PDB entry 6LL8 | X-ray diffraction, 1.30 A resolution | chain A

== Chain A ==
Protein: Inorganic pyrophosphatase
Organism: Shewanella sp. AS-11
UniProtKB: L8AXY8 (L8AXY8_9GAMM); numbering as in UniProt (aligned over 2-308)
Amino-acid sequence (309 residues; row label = number of the first residue in the row; numbering starts at 0):
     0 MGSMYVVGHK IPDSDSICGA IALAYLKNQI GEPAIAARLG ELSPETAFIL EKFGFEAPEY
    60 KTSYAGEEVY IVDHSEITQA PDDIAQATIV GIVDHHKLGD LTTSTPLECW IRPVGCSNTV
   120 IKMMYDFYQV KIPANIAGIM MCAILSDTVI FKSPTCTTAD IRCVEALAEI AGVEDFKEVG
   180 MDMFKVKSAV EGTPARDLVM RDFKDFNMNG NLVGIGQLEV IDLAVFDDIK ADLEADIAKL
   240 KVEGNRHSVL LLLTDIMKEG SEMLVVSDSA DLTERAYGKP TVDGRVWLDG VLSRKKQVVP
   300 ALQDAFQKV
Not modelled in the structure: 0-1, 308
Sequence notes: cloning artifact (0-1); conflict Ser116 (Arg in L8AXY8)
Ion coordination: Mg2+ site 1: Asp12, Asp72 (together with imidodiphosphoric acid); Mg2+ site 2: Asp12, Asp146 (together with imidodiphosphoric acid); Mg2+ site 3: Asp14, Asp72, Asp146 (together with imidodiphosphoric acid); Ca2+: Gly98, Leu100 (shared with 2 residues of chain B)
Ligand contacts: imidodiphosphoric acid (2PN): His8, Asp12, Asp14, Asp72, His94, His95, Asp146, Lys203, Gln216, Ser292, Arg293, Lys294

== Summary ==
Chain A binds imidodiphosphoric acid. Asp12 and Asp72 form the Mg2+ site 1. Asp12 and Asp146 form the Mg2+
site 2.
Chain A is Inorganic pyrophosphatase (Shewanella sp. AS-11); the structure, Type II inorganic pyrophosphatase
(PPase) from the psychrophilic bacterium Shewanella sp. AS-11, Mg-PNP form, was determined by X-ray
diffraction, deposited together with 6LL7.
